Entry 8G5X (X-ray diffraction, 2.20 A resolution); this record covers chains A and D of the 4 polymer chains in the assembly.

Chain A (and D):
Molecule: Fructose-1,6-bisphosphatase
From: Francisella cf. tularensis subsp. novicida 3523
Notes: chain D of this document is another copy of the same molecule, construct and numbering; everything in this record applies to it too
UniProt: A0A0E2ZJY0 (A0A0E2ZJY0_FRATU); residue numbers follow UniProt; this construct covers 1-328
Amino-acid sequence (348 residues; each row starts with the number of its first residue; numbers below 1 keep their minus sign (Met-19 is residue -19)):
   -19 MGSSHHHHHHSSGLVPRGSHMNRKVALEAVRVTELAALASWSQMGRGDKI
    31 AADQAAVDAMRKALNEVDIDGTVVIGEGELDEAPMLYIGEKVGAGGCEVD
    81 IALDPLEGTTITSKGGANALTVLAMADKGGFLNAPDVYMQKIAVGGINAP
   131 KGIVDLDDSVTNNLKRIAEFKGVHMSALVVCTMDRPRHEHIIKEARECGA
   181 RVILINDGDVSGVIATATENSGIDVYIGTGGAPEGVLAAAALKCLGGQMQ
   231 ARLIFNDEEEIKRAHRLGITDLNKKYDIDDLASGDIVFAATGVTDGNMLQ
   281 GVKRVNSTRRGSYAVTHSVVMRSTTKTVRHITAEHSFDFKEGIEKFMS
Not modelled in the structure: -19 to 0 (chain D: -19 to 0, 57-64)
Differences from the reference sequence: initiating methionine (-19); expression tag (-18 to 0)
Bound ions: Mn2+: Asp84, Leu86
From the paper describing this entry:
  - binding site for 1,6-di-O-phosphono-beta-D-fructofuranose: Gly88 to Lys94
  - catalytic residues: Gly88 to Lys94 (proposed by the authors, not directly observed)
  - mutagenesis - T89S: decreased catalytic activity (citing earlier work)
  - mutagenesis - T89A: abolished catalytic activity (citing earlier work)

How chain A and chain D interact:
Pairs across the interface (67; chain A residue first):
  Arg3(A) - Arg11(D)
  Lys4(A) - Lys4(D)
  Lys4(A) - Glu8(D)
  Lys4(A) - Asp48(D)  salt bridge
  Leu7(A) - Leu7(D)
  Leu7(A) - Val10(D)  hydrophobic
  Glu8(A) - Lys4(D)
  Arg11(A) - Arg3(D)
  Glu14(A) - Arg309(D)  salt bridge
  Glu46(A) - Arg3(D)  salt bridge
  Asp48(A) - Lys4(D)
  Gly126(A) - Arg289(D)
  Ile127(A) - Arg289(D)  hydrogen bond (backbone-backbone)
  Ile127(A) - Gly291(D)
  Ala195(A) - Arg289(D)  hydrogen bond (backbone-side chain)
  Thr196(A) - Arg289(D)  hydrogen bond (backbone-side chain)
  Ala197(A) - Arg289(D)
  Ala197(A) - Arg290(D)
  Thr198(A) - Arg289(D)  hydrogen bond (backbone-side chain)
  Glu199(A) - Ser287(D)  hydrogen bond
  Glu199(A) - Arg290(D)
  Glu199(A) - Tyr293(D)
  Ser201(A) - Arg289(D)  hydrogen bond
  Ile203(A) - Arg289(D)  hydrogen bond (backbone-side chain)
  Asp204(A) - Arg289(D)  salt bridge
  Leu225(A) - Arg290(D)  hydrogen bond (backbone-side chain)
  Thr288(A) - Ile127(D)
  Arg289(A) - Gly126(D)
  Arg289(A) - Ile127(D)  hydrogen bond (backbone-backbone)
  Arg289(A) - Lys151(D)
  Arg289(A) - Thr196(D)  hydrogen bond (side chain-backbone)
  Arg289(A) - Ala197(D)
  Arg289(A) - Thr198(D)  hydrogen bond (side chain-backbone)
  Arg289(A) - Ile203(D)
  Arg289(A) - Asp204(D)  salt bridge
  Arg290(A) - Ile127(D)
  Arg290(A) - Lys306(D)  hydrogen bond (side chain-backbone)
  Arg290(A) - Val308(D)
  Gly291(A) - Ile127(D)
  Tyr293(A) - Glu199(D)  hydrogen bond
  Lys306(A) - Glu314(D)
  Lys306(A) - Ser316(D)
  Thr307(A) - Glu314(D)
  Val308(A) - Arg290(D)
  Val308(A) - Thr312(D)
  Val308(A) - Ala313(D)
  Val308(A) - Glu314(D)  hydrogen bond (backbone-backbone)
  Arg309(A) - Glu14(D)  salt bridge
  Arg309(A) - Ile311(D)
  Arg309(A) - Thr312(D)
  Arg309(A) - Ala313(D)
  His310(A) - His310(D)
  His310(A) - Ile311(D)
  His310(A) - Thr312(D)  hydrogen bond (backbone-backbone)
  His310(A) - Glu314(D)  salt bridge
  Ile311(A) - Arg309(D)
  Ile311(A) - His310(D)
  Ile311(A) - Ile311(D)  hydrophobic
  Thr312(A) - Val308(D)
  Thr312(A) - Arg309(D)
  Thr312(A) - His310(D)  hydrogen bond (backbone-backbone)
  Ala313(A) - Val308(D)
  Ala313(A) - Arg309(D)
  Glu314(A) - Lys306(D)
  Glu314(A) - Thr307(D)
  Glu314(A) - Val308(D)  hydrogen bond (backbone-backbone)
  Glu314(A) - His310(D)  salt bridge
Other interface residues (no listed pair), chain A (38 interface residues in all): Lys151, Cys224, Ser287, Thr305, Ser316
Other interface residues (no listed pair), chain D (38 interface residues in all): Asn128, Ala195, Ser201, Leu225, Thr305, His315

Overview:
The chain A/chain D interface involves 38 residues from each chain; the contacts include 17 hydrogen bonds and
8 salt bridges. Polar contacts include Lys4(A)-Asp48(D), Glu14(A)-Arg309(D) and Glu46(A)-Arg3(D). Asp84(A) and
Leu86(A) form the Mn2+ site. From the paper: the catalytic residue Gly88(A); T89S of chain A reduces catalytic
activity.
Chain A and chain D are both Fructose-1,6-bisphosphatase (Francisella cf. tularensis subsp. novicida 3523);
the structure, Structure of the Class II Fructose-1,6-Bisphophatase from Francisella tularensis complexed with
native metal cofactor Mn++ and ..., was determined by X-ray diffraction, deposited together with 7TXA, 7TXB,
7TXG and 8G5W.
